7RMG - chains R and S of the 6 polymer chains in the assembly; structure by electron microscopy, 3.00 A resolution.

[Chain R]
Protein: Substance-P receptor
From: Homo sapiens
UniProtKB: P25103 (NK1R_HUMAN); numbering as in UniProt (aligned over 1-407)
Chain sequence (418 residues; numbered -10 to 407; the number before each row is that of its first residue; numbers below 1 keep their minus sign (Asp-10 is residue -10)):
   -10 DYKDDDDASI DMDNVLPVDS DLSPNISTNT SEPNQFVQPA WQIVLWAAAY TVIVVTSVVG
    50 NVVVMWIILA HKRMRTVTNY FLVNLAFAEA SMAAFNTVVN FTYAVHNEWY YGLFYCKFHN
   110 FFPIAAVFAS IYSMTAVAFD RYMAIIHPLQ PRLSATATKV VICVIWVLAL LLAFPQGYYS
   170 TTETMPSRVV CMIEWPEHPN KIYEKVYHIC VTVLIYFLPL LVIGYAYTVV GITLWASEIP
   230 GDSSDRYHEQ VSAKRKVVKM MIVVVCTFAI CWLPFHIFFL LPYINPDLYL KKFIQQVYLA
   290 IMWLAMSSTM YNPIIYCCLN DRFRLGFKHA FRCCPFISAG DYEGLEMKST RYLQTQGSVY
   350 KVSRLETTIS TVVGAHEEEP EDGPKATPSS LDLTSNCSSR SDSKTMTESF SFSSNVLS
Disordered / not traced: -10 to 20, 226-237, 322-407
Construct notes: expression tag (-10 to 0)
Cystine bridges: Cys105-Cys180
Curated features (UniProtKB/Swiss-Prot):
  - binding site (CP-96345): His197
  - lipidation: Cys322 (S-palmitoyl cysteine)
  - glycosylation (N-linked (GlcNAc...) asparagine): Asn14, Asn18
  - natural variant: Tyr192 (Y192H: Display properties similar to those of the wild-type receptor)
What the authors report for this chain:
  - contacts within the chain: Asn23-Arg177, Glu78-Asn301, Asn96-Arg177
  - mutagenesis - M174I, R177M: unchanged signaling with Substance P (chain S)
  - mutagenesis - R177M (20-fold): decreased signaling in response to SP
  - mutagenesis - R177M: unchanged expression
  - mutagenesis - R177M: unchanged signaling in response to Ca2+ mobilization
  - mutagenesis - M174I: unchanged signaling in response to Ca2+ signaling
  - mutagenesis - N85D, N85Q, N89D, H108A, H108Q, Y287F, Y287H: decreased signaling

[Chain S]
Protein: Substance P
UniProtKB: P20366 (TKN1_HUMAN); residues 1-11 here correspond to UniProt positions 58-68 (UniProt number = residue number + 57)
Chain sequence (12 residues; row label = number of the first residue in the row):
     1 RPKPQQFFGL MX
Construct notes: amidation (12)
Modified / non-standard residues: NH2 (amino group) at position 12
Curated features (UniProtKB/Swiss-Prot):
  - site (Cleavage): Pro2, Lys3, Gln6, Phe7, Phe7, Phe8, Phe8, Gly9, Gly9, Leu10
  - modified residue: Met11 (Methionine amide)

[How chain R and chain S interact]
Pairs across the interface - 39 pairs, chain R then chain S:
  Gln24(R) with Gln5(S), hydrogen bond (side chain-backbone)
  Phe25(R) with Gln5(S); Gln6(S)
  Asn85(R) with Met11(S), hydrogen bond (side chain-backbone); NH2_12(S), hydrogen bond (side chain-backbone)
  Asn89(R) with Leu10(S), hydrogen bond (side chain-backbone); Met11(S), hydrogen bond (side chain-backbone); NH2_12(S), hydrogen bond (side chain-backbone)
  Tyr92(R) with Phe8(S); Leu10(S), hydrophobic
  Asn96(R) with Gln6(S), hydrogen bond (side chain-backbone); Phe7(S), hydrogen bond (side chain-backbone)
  His108(R) with NH2_12(S)
  Asn109(R) with Leu10(S)
  Ile113(R) with Met11(S), hydrophobic
  Gln165(R) with Met11(S)
  Glu172(R) with Arg1(S)
  Met174(R) with Arg1(S); Lys3(S); Pro4(S), hydrophobic; Phe8(S), hydrophobic
  Arg177(R) with Pro4(S), hydrogen bond (side chain-backbone); Gln6(S), hydrogen bond (side chain-backbone); Phe8(S)
  Val179(R) with Phe8(S), hydrophobic
  Cys180(R) with Leu10(S)
  Met181(R) with Arg1(S); Phe8(S), hydrophobic
  Ile182(R) with Leu10(S), hydrophobic
  Phe268(R) with Leu10(S); Met11(S), hydrophobic
  Tyr278(R) with Gln5(S); Gln6(S); Phe7(S)
  Ile283(R) with Phe7(S), hydrophobic
  Gln284(R) with Phe7(S)
  Tyr287(R) with Phe7(S), hydrophobic; Leu10(S), hydrogen bond (side chain-backbone)
  Met291(R) with Leu10(S)
Interface residues without a listed pair, chain R (25 interface residues in all): Phe264, Leu279
Interface residues without a listed pair, chain S (11 interface residues in all): Gly9
From the paper, about this interface:
  - specific contacts: Asn85(R)-Met11(S) (hydrogen bond), Asn89(R)-Met11(S) (hydrogen bond), Met174(R)-Phe8(S) (hydrophobic contact), Met174(R)-Arg1(S) (hydrophobic contact), Met174(R)-Pro4(S) (hydrophobic contact)
  - interface residues, chain R: Arg177(R)

[In short]
The interface between chain R and chain S involves 25 residues on one side and 11 on the other, with 11
hydrogen bonds. Among the polar pairs are Gln24(R)-Gln5(S), Asn85(R)-Met11(S) and Asn85(R)-NH2_12(S). The
authors report hydrogen bonds between Asn85(R) and Met11(S) and Asn89(R) and Met11(S); hydrophobic contacts
between Met174(R) and Phe8(S), Met174(R) and Arg1(S) and Met174(R) and Pro4(S). The paper reports that N85D,
N85Q and N89D of chain R, among others, reduce signaling; the interface residue Arg177(R); 9 substitutions
were tested in all.
Here chain R is Substance-P receptor (Homo sapiens) and chain S is Substance P. Entry 7RMG (Substance P bound
to active human neurokinin 1 receptor in complex with miniGs/q70) was determined by electron microscopy
together with 7RMH and 7RMI from the same study.
